PDB entry 6XN7 | electron microscopy, 3.47 A resolution | chains G and T of the 12 polymer chains in the assembly

Chain G:
Molecule: CRISPR-associated protein Csm3
From: Lactococcus lactis subsp. lactis
UniProt: L0CEA3 (L0CEA3_LACLL); residues 1-214 here = UniProt positions 1-214
Amino-acid sequence (214 residues; row label = number of the first residue in the row):
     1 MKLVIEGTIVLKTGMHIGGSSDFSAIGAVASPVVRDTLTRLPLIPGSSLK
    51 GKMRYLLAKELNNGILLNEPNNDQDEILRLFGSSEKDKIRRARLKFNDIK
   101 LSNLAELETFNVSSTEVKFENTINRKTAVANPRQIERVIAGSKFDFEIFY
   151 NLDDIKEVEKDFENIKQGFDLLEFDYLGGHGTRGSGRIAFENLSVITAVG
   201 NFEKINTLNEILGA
Sequence notes: conflict Ala30 (Asp in L0CEA3)

Chain T:
Molecule: Target RNA
From: Lactococcus lactis subsp. lactis
Sequence (37 nucleotides; row label = number of the first residue in the row):
     5 AGGAGUUGAAGCUUGGUUCAAAGAACGUAUGUUCUCG

Chain G / chain T interface:
Residue-residue contacts - 11 pairs, chain G then chain T:
  Ser21(G) - A29(T)  hydrogen bond to the base
  Ile26(G) - C23(T)  sugar contact
  Ile26(G) - A24(T)  phosphate contact
  Val129(G) - U22(T)  sugar contact
  Ala130(G) - U22(T)  hydrogen bond to the sugar
  Asn131(G) - A24(T)  hydrogen bond to the sugar
  Asn131(G) - A25(T)  sugar contact
  Pro132(G) - U22(T)  base contact
  Pro132(G) - C23(T)  sugar contact
  Pro132(G) - A24(T)  sugar contact
  Arg133(G) - A24(T)  base contact
Interface residues without a listed pair, chain G (10 interface residues in all): Ala25, Ala30, His180

Overview:
Chain G and chain T form an interface of 10 and 5 residues respectively, with 3 hydrogen bonds. Among the
polar pairs are Ser21(G)-A29(T), Ala130(G)-U22(T) and Asn131(G)-A24(T).
Here chain G is CRISPR-associated protein Csm3 and chain T is Target RNA, both from Lactococcus lactis subsp.
lactis. Entry 6XN7 (Structure of the Lactococcus lactis Csm NTR CRISPR-Cas Complex) was determined by electron
microscopy, deposited together with 6XN3, 6XN4 and 6XN5.
